PDB entry 7PT7 | electron microscopy, 3.80 A resolution | chains 3 and E of the 15 polymer chains in the assembly

[Chain 3]
Molecule: DNA replication licensing factor MCM3
Organism: Saccharomyces cerevisiae (strain ATCC 204508 / S288c)
Notes: EC 3.6.4.12
UniProt: P24279 (MCM3_YEAST); residues 1-971 here = UniProt positions 1-971
Sequence (971 residues; each row starts with the number of its first residue):
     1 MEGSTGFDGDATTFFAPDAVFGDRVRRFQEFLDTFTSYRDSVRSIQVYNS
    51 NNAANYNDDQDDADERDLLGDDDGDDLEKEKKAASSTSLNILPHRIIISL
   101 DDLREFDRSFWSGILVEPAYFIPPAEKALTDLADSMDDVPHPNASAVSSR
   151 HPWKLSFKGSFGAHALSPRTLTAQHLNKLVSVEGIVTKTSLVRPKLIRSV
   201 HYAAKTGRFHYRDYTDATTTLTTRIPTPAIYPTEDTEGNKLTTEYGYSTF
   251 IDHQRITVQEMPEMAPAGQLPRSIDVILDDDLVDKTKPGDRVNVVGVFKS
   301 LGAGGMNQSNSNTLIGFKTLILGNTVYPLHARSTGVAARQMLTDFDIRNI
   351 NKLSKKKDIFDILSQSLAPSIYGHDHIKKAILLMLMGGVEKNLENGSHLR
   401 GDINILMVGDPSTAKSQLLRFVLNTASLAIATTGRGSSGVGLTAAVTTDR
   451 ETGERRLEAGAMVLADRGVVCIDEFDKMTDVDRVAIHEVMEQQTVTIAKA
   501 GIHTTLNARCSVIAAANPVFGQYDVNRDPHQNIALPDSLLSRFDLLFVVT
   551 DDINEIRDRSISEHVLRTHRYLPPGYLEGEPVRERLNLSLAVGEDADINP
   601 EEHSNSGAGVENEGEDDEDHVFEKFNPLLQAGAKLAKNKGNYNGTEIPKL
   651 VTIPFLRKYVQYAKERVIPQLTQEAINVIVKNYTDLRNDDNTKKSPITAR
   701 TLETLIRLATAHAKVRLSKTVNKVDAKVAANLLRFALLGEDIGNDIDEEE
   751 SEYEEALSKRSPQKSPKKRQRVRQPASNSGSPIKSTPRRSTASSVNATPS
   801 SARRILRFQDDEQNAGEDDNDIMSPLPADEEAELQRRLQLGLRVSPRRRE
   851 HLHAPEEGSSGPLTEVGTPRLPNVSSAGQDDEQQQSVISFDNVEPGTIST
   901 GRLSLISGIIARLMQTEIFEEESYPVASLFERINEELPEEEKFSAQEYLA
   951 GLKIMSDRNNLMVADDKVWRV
Not modelled in the structure: 1-15, 58-89, 141-150, 310-314, 452-453, 593-618, 630-646, 743-971
Curated features (UniProtKB/Swiss-Prot):
  - motif: S541 to D544 (Arginine finger)
  - binding site (ATP): G409 to S416
  - modified residue: S761 (Phosphoserine), S777 (Phosphoserine), S781 (Phosphoserine), T868 (Phosphothreonine)
Metal / ion sites: Mg2+: S416 (together with ADP)
Small-molecule neighbours:
  - ADP / beryllium trifluoride, molecule 1: S370, I371, Y372, H374, D410, P411, S412, T413, A414, K415, S416, Q417, E474, N517, I561, V565
  - ADP / beryllium trifluoride, molecule 2: E491, Q492, S538, R542, A699, R700, E703

[Chain E]
Molecule: Minichromosome maintenance protein 5
Organism: Saccharomyces cerevisiae (strain ATCC 204508 / S288c)
Notes: EC 3.6.4.12
UniProt: P29496 (MCM5_YEAST); numbering as in UniProt (aligned over 1-775)
Sequence (775 residues; each row starts with the number of its first residue):
     1 MSFDRPEIYSAPVLQGESPNDDDNTEIIKSFKNFILEFRLDSQFIYRDQL
    51 RNNILVKNYSLTVNMEHLIGYNEDIYKKLSDEPSDIIPLFETAITQVAKR
   101 ISILSRAQSANNNDKDPENTSMDTDSLLLNSLPTFQLILNSNANQIPLRD
   151 LDSEHVSKIVRLSGIIISTSVLSSRATYLSIMCRNCRHTTSITINNFNSI
   201 TGNTVSLPRSCLSTIESESSMANESNIGDESTKKNCGPDPYIIIHESSKF
   251 IDQQFLKLQEIPELVPVGEMPRNLTMTCDRYLTNKVIPGTRVTIVGIYSI
   301 YNSKNGAGSGRSGGGNGGSGVAIRTPYIKILGIQSDVETSSIWNSVTMFT
   351 EEEEEEFLQLSRNPKLYEILTNSIAPSIFGNEDIKKAIVCLLMGGSKKIL
   401 PDGMRLRGDINVLLLGDPGTAKSQLLKFVEKVSPIAVYTSGKGSSAAGLT
   451 ASVQRDPMTREFYLEGGAMVLADGGVVCIDEFDKMRDEDRVAIHEAMEQQ
   501 TISIAKAGITTVLNSRTSVLAAANPIYGRYDDLKSPGDNIDFQTTILSRF
   551 DMIFIVKDDHNEERDISIANHVINIHTGNANAMQNQQEENGSEISIEKMK
   601 RYITYCRLKCAPRLSPQAAEKLSSNFVTIRKQLLINELESTERSSIPITI
   651 RQLEAIIRITESLAKLELSPIAQERHVDEAIRLFQASTMDAASQDPIGGL
   701 NQASGTSLSEIRRFEQELKRRLPIGWSTSYQTLRREFVDTHRFSQLALDK
   751 ALYALEKHETIQLRHQGQNIYRSGV
Not modelled in the structure: 1, 109-130, 215-234, 304-321, 583-589, 697-775
Curated features (UniProtKB/Swiss-Prot):
  - motif: S548 to D551 (Arginine finger)
  - binding site (ATP): G416 to S423
Metal / ion sites: Zn2+: C183, C186, C211, C236; Mg2+: S423 (together with ADP)
Small-molecule neighbours:
  - ADP (adenosine-5'-diphosphate): S377, I378, F379, N381, D417, P418, G419, T420, A421, K422, S423, Q424, I568, V572
  - ADP / beryllium trifluoride: L406, E498, Q499, T545, R549, I650, R651, E654

[Interface between chain 3 and chain E]
Residue-residue contacts (14; chain 3 residue first):
  R212(3) - R187(E)
  P228(3) - N185(E)
  I230(3) - C186(E)
  Y231(3) - F3(E)
  T233(3) - R5(E)
  E234(3) - R5(E)  salt bridge
  D235(3) - T189(E)
  T236(3) - T189(E)
  K240(3) - E7(E)
  L241(3) - D4(E)
  T242(3) - D4(E)
  T243(3) - D4(E)  hydrogen bond (backbone-side chain)
  Y245(3) - S2(E)  hydrogen bond (side chain-backbone)
  Y245(3) - F3(E)
Also at the interface, not in a pair above, chain E (10 interface residues in all): H188

[Summary]
13 residues of chain 3 and 10 residues of chain E are in contact, with 2 hydrogen bonds and 1 salt bridge.
Polar pairs include E234(3)-R5(E), T243(3)-D4(E) and Y245(3)-S2(E). Bound to chain 3: ADP / beryllium
trifluoride.
Here chain 3 is DNA replication licensing factor MCM3 and chain E is Minichromosome maintenance protein 5,
both from Saccharomyces cerevisiae (strain ATCC 204508 / S288c). Entry 7PT7 (Structure of MCM2-7 DH complexed
with Cdc7-Dbf4 in the presence of ADP:BeF3, state I) was determined by electron microscopy together with 7PT6
from the same study.
